PDB entry 2Y1L | X-ray diffraction, 1.80 A resolution | chains C and D of the 7 polymer chains in the assembly

# Chain C
Protein: Caspase-8 subunit p18
Organism: Homo sapiens
Notes: fragment: p18 subunit, residues 218-374
Reference sequence: Q14790 (CASP8_HUMAN); residues 217-374 here = UniProt positions 217-374
Amino-acid sequence (159 residues; row label = number of the first residue in the row):
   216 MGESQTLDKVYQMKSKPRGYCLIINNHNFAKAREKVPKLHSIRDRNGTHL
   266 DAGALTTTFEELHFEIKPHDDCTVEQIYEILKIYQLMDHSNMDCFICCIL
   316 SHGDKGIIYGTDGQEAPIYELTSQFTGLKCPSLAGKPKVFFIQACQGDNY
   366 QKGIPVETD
Not modelled in the structure: 216-222, 371-374
Construct notes: initiating methionine (216); conflict G217 (Ser in Q14790)
Curated features (UniProtKB/Swiss-Prot):
  - active site: H317, C360
  - site: D374 (Cleavage)
  - modified residue: K224 (N6-acetyllysine), Y334 (Phosphotyrosine)
  - natural variant: R248 (R248W: In CASP8D), D285 (D285H: Associated with protection against breast cancer)
  - mutagenesis: C360 (C360A: Does not affect localization to lamellipodia of migrating cells. Prevents DISC-mediated processing of CASP8; C360S: Abolishes interaction with UBR2)

# Chain D
Protein: Caspase-8
Organism: Homo sapiens
Notes: EC 3.4.22.61; fragment: p10 subunit, residues 376-479
Reference sequence: Q14790 (CASP8_HUMAN); residue numbers follow UniProt; this construct covers 376-479
Amino-acid sequence (104 residues; numbered 376 to 479; the number before each row is that of its first residue):
   376 EEQPYLEMDLSSPQTRYIPDEADFLLGMATVNNCVSYRNPAEGTWYIQSL
   426 CQSLRERCPRGDDILTILTEVNYEVSNKDDKKNMGKQMPQPTFTLRKKLV
   476 FPSD
Not modelled in the structure: 376-389
Curated features (UniProtKB/Swiss-Prot):
  - site: D384, L385 (Cleavage)
  - modified residue: Y380 (Phosphotyrosine), S387 (Phosphoserine), R413 (Microbial infection: ADP-riboxanated arginine)
  - mutagenesis: Y380 (Y380E: Phosphomimetic mutant which does not affect interaction with PIK3R1 or DISC-mediated processing; Y380F: Abolishes phosphorylation at this site ...), S387 (S387A: Impaired CDK1-mediated phosphorylation and enhanced apoptosis), R413 (R413A: Abolished ADP-riboxanation by C.violaceum CopC)

# How chain C and chain D interact
Residue-residue contacts - 125 pairs, chain C then chain D:
  K224(C) - K472(D)
  K224(C) - K473(D)  hydrogen bond (backbone-backbone)
  V225(C) - K472(D)
  V225(C) - K473(D)
  V225(C) - V475(D)  hydrophobic
  Y226(C) - D398(D)  hydrogen bond
  Y226(C) - L470(D)
  Y226(C) - R471(D)  hydrogen bond (side chain-backbone)
  Y226(C) - K472(D)
  Y226(C) - K473(D)  hydrogen bond (backbone-backbone)
  Y226(C) - L474(D)  hydrophobic
  M228(C) - L474(D)  hydrophobic
  M228(C) - V475(D)
  M228(C) - F476(D)  hydrophobic
  M228(C) - P477(D)
  K231(C) - D479(D)
  R233(C) - P477(D)  hydrogen bond (side chain-backbone)
  R233(C) - S478(D)  hydrogen bond (side chain-backbone)
  R233(C) - D479(D)  hydrogen bond (side chain-backbone)
  D259(C) - R413(D)
  R260(C) - R413(D)
  R260(C) - T419(D)
  N261(C) - R413(D)  hydrogen bond (backbone-side chain)
  N261(C) - P415(D)
  G262(C) - P415(D)
  G262(C) - G418(D)
  L265(C) - P415(D)
  L265(C) - A416(D)
  L265(C) - E417(D)
  L265(C) - G418(D)
  L265(C) - Q423(D)  hydrogen bond (backbone-side chain)
  D266(C) - G418(D)
  D266(C) - T419(D)  hydrogen bond
  D266(C) - I422(D)
  D266(C) - Q423(D)  hydrogen bond
  A269(C) - Q423(D)
  A269(C) - C426(D)
  L270(C) - I422(D)  hydrophobic
  L270(C) - C426(D)  hydrogen bond (backbone-side chain)
  T273(C) - C426(D)  hydrogen bond
  T273(C) - L429(D)
  T273(C) - R430(D)
  F274(C) - L429(D)  hydrophobic
  F274(C) - F476(D)  hydrophobic
  E276(C) - R430(D)
  L277(C) - C433(D)  hydrophobic
  L277(C) - F476(D)
  H278(C) - S478(D)
  H278(C) - D479(D)  hydrogen bond (side chain-backbone)
  F279(C) - F476(D)  hydrophobic
  C309(C) - F476(D)  hydrophobic
  I311(C) - F476(D)  hydrophobic
  L315(C) - I422(D)  hydrophobic
  H317(C) - R413(D)
  K320(C) - N407(D)
  K320(C) - N408(D)
  G321(C) - N407(D)  hydrogen bond (backbone-side chain)
  I333(C) - L401(D)  hydrophobic
  I333(C) - M403(D)  hydrophobic
  Y334(C) - E396(D)
  T337(C) - F399(D)
  F340(C) - F399(D)
  T341(C) - D395(D)  hydrogen bond
  T341(C) - F399(D)
  G342(C) - D395(D)  hydrogen bond (backbone-backbone)
  L343(C) - D395(D)  hydrogen bond (backbone-side chain)
  G350(C) - I393(D)
  G350(C) - D398(D)  hydrogen bond (backbone-side chain)
  G350(C) - R471(D)
  K351(C) - D398(D)
  P352(C) - D398(D)
  P352(C) - L474(D)  hydrophobic
  K353(C) - A397(D)
  K353(C) - D398(D)  hydrogen bond (backbone-backbone)
  K353(C) - F399(D)
  K353(C) - L400(D)  hydrogen bond (backbone-backbone)
  V354(C) - L400(D)
  V354(C) - L474(D)  hydrophobic
  F355(C) - F399(D)  hydrophobic
  F355(C) - L400(D)  hydrogen bond (backbone-backbone)
  F355(C) - L401(D)
  F355(C) - G402(D)  hydrogen bond (backbone-backbone)
  F356(C) - G402(D)
  F356(C) - Y421(D)
  F356(C) - L425(D)  hydrophobic
  F356(C) - L443(D)  hydrophobic
  I357(C) - L401(D)  hydrophobic
  I357(C) - G402(D)  hydrogen bond (backbone-backbone)
  I357(C) - M403(D)  hydrophobic
  I357(C) - A404(D)  hydrogen bond (backbone-backbone)
  Q358(C) - A404(D)
  Q358(C) - S411(D)  hydrogen bond
  Q358(C) - T419(D)  hydrogen bond
  Q358(C) - Y421(D)
  Q358(C) - I422(D)
  A359(C) - T405(D)
  A359(C) - S411(D)  hydrogen bond (backbone-side chain)
  C360(C) - C409(D)
  C360(C) - V410(D)  hydrophobic
  C360(C) - S411(D)  hydrogen bond (side chain-backbone)
  Q361(C) - M403(D)
  Q361(C) - T405(D)
  Q361(C) - V406(D)
  Q361(C) - N407(D)
  Q361(C) - N408(D)  hydrogen bond (backbone-backbone)
  Q361(C) - C409(D)  hydrogen bond (backbone-backbone)
  G362(C) - N408(D)
  G362(C) - C409(D)
  G362(C) - V410(D)  hydrogen bond (backbone-backbone)
  D363(C) - N408(D)
  D363(C) - V410(D)
  N364(C) - N408(D)  hydrogen bond (backbone-backbone)
  N364(C) - C409(D)
  N364(C) - V410(D)  hydrogen bond (backbone-backbone)
  Y365(C) - V410(D)  hydrophobic
  Y365(C) - Y412(D)
  Y365(C) - D455(D)
  Y365(C) - N458(D)
  Q366(C) - V406(D)
  Q366(C) - C409(D)  hydrogen bond
  Q366(C) - M459(D)
  Q366(C) - G460(D)
  Q366(C) - K461(D)  hydrogen bond (backbone-backbone)
  K367(C) - K461(D)
  G368(C) - K461(D)
Also at the interface, not in a pair above, chain C (55 interface residues in all): D223, K229, T263
Also at the interface, not in a pair above, chain D (54 interface residues in all): N414, I439, Q462, M463, T469

# In short
55 residues of chain C face 54 of chain D across their interface; the contacts include 36 hydrogen bonds.
Polar pairs include Y226(C)-D398(D), Y226(C)-R471(D) and R233(C)-P477(D).
Chain C is Caspase-8 subunit p18 and chain D is Caspase-8, both from Homo sapiens; the structure, Caspase-8 in
Complex with DARPin-8.4, was determined by X-ray diffraction.
